5VZJ - chains E and F of the 14 polymer chains in the assembly; structure by X-ray diffraction, 3.30 A resolution.

# Chain E
Protein: Exosome complex component RRP42
From: Saccharomyces cerevisiae (strain ATCC 204508 / S288c)
UniProt: Q12277 (RRP42_YEAST); residue numbers follow UniProt; this construct covers 1-265
Chain sequence (269 residues; numbered -3 to 265; the number before each row is that of its first residue; numbers below 1 keep their minus sign (Gly-3 is residue -3)):
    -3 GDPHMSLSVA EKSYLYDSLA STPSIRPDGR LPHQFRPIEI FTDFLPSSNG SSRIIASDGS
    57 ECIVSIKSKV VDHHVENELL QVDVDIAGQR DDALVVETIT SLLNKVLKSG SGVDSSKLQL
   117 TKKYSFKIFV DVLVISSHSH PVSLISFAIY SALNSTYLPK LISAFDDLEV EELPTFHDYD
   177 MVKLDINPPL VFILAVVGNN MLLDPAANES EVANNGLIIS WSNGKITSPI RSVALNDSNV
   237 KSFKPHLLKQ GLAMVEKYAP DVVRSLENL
Disordered / not traced: -3 to 0, 160-166, 265
Construct notes: expression tag (-3 to 0)

# Chain F
Protein: Exosome complex component MTR3
From: Saccharomyces cerevisiae (strain ATCC 204508 / S288c)
UniProt: P48240 (MTR3_YEAST); residue numbers follow UniProt; this construct covers 1-250
Chain sequence (250 residues; row label = number of the first residue in the row):
     1 MNVQDRRRLL GPAAAKPMAF SNTTTHVPEK KSTDLTPKGN ESEQELSLHT GFIENCNGSA
    61 LVEARSLGHQ TSLITAVYGP RSIRGSFTSQ GTISIQLKNG LLEKYNTNEL KEVSSFLMGI
   121 FNSVVNLSRY PKSGIDIFVY LTYDKDLTNN PQDDDSQSKM MSSQISSLIP HCITSITLAL
   181 ADAGIELVDM AGAGEANGTV VSFIKNGEEI VGFWKDDGDD EDLLECLDRC KEQYNRYRDL
   241 MISCLMNQET
Disordered / not traced: 1-7, 22-41, 149-162, 249-250

# Interface between chain E and chain F
Residue-residue contacts (54; chain E residue first):
  Asp88(E) with Lys111(F), hydrogen bond (backbone-side chain)
  Glu93(E) with Thr107(F); Asn108(F); Lys111(F), salt bridge
  Thr94(E) with Lys111(F); Glu112(F); Ser115(F)
  Thr96(E) with Asn108(F)
  Ser97(E) with Asn108(F); Glu109(F); Glu112(F), hydrogen bond
  Leu98(E) with Glu112(F)
  Lys101(E) with Glu109(F), salt bridge; Glu112(F), salt bridge; Trp214(F); Asp216(F), salt bridge
  Lys104(E) with Asp217(F), salt bridge
  Ser107(E) with Asp217(F)
  Asn211(E) with Val211(F)
  Lys221(E) with Asp220(F)
  Ser224(E) with Lys215(F); Asp217(F), hydrogen bond (side chain-backbone); Asp219(F)
  Pro225(E) with Lys215(F); Asp216(F)
  Ile226(E) with Phe213(F), hydrophobic; Lys215(F), hydrogen bond (backbone-backbone)
  Arg227(E) with Glu112(F), salt bridge; Phe213(F); Trp214(F); Lys215(F), hydrogen bond (side chain-backbone); Asp216(F), salt bridge
  Ser228(E) with Phe116(F); Gly212(F); Phe213(F), hydrogen bond (side chain-backbone)
  Ala230(E) with Gly119(F)
  Asp233(E) with Gln90(F); Asn122(F), hydrogen bond; Leu127(F)
  Ser234(E) with Gln90(F)
  Val236(E) with Gly119(F); Asn122(F); Ser123(F), hydrogen bond (backbone-side chain)
  Lys237(E) with Ser123(F)
  Ser238(E) with Ser123(F), hydrogen bond (backbone-side chain); Glu209(F), hydrogen bond; Ile210(F)
  Phe239(E) with Glu209(F); Ile210(F), hydrogen bond (backbone-backbone)
  Lys240(E) with Glu208(F), salt bridge
  Pro241(E) with Glu208(F); Ile210(F), hydrophobic
  Leu244(E) with Phe213(F), hydrophobic
  Lys245(E) with Leu223(F)
Other interface residues (no listed pair), chain E (31 interface residues in all): Leu90, Ile222, Val229, Leu248
Other interface residues (no listed pair), chain F (28 interface residues in all): Ser163, Ile204, Leu224

# Summary
31 residues of chain E and 28 residues of chain F are in contact, with 11 hydrogen bonds and 8 salt bridges.
Among the polar pairs are Glu93(E)-Lys111(F), Lys101(E)-Glu109(F) and Lys101(E)-Glu112(F).
Here chain E is Exosome complex component RRP42 and chain F is Exosome complex component MTR3, both from
Saccharomyces cerevisiae (strain ATCC 204508 / S288c). Entry 5VZJ (Structure of a twelve component
MPP6-nuclear RNA exosome complex bound to RNA) was determined by X-ray diffraction.
